PDB entry 3A59 | X-ray diffraction, 3.41 A resolution | chains A and B

Chain A:
Name: Hemoglobin subunit alpha-A
Source organism: Struthio camelus
UniProt: P01981 (HBA_STRCA); residues 1-141 here = UniProt positions 1-141
Sequence (141 residues; row label = number of the first residue in the row):
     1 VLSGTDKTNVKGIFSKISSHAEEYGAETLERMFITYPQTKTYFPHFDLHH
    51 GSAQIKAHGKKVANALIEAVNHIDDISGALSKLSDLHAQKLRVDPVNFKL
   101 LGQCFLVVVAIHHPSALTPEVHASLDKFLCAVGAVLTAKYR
Ion coordination: heme Fe near H87 (its only coordinating residue here)
Residues lining bound ligands: heme (HEM): Y42, F43, H45, F46, H58, K61, V62, A65, L86, H87, L91, V93, N97, F98, L101, V132, L136
UniProt features mapped onto this chain:
  - binding site (O2): H58
  - binding site (heme b): H87

Chain B:
Name: Hemoglobin subunit beta
Source organism: Struthio camelus
UniProt: P02123 (HBB_STRCA); numbering as in UniProt (aligned over 1-146)
Sequence (146 residues; each row starts with the number of its first residue):
     1 VQWSAEEKQLISGLWGKVNVADCGAEALARLLIVYPWTQRFFASFGNLSS
    51 PTAILGNPMVRAHGKKVLTSFGDAVKNLDNIKNTFAQLSELHCDKLHVDP
   101 ENFRLLGDILIIVLAAHFTKEFTPECQAAWQKLVRVVAHALARKYH
Ion coordination: heme Fe near H92 (its only coordinating residue here)
Residues lining bound ligands: heme (HEM): T38, F41, F42, F45, H63, K66, V67, S70, F71, L88, L91, H92, L96, V98, N102, F103, L106, L141
UniProt features mapped onto this chain:
  - binding site (heme b): H63, H92

How chain A and chain B interact:
Pairs across the interface (26; chain A residue first):
  R31(A) - F122(B)  hydrogen bond (side chain-backbone)
  R31(A) - T123(B)
  R31(A) - P124(B)
  R31(A) - Q127(B)  hydrogen bond
  I34(A) - P124(B)  hydrophobic
  I34(A) - E125(B)
  T35(A) - Q127(B)  hydrogen bond
  T35(A) - Q131(B)
  Y36(A) - Q131(B)
  Q103(A) - D108(B)  hydrogen bond (side chain-backbone)
  Q103(A) - I112(B)
  V107(A) - Q127(B)
  A110(A) - A116(B)
  I111(A) - T119(B)
  I111(A) - K120(B)
  P114(A) - A116(B)
  L117(A) - R30(B)  hydrogen bond (backbone-side chain)
  T118(A) - R30(B)
  P119(A) - R30(B)
  P119(A) - I33(B)  hydrophobic
  P119(A) - L55(B)  hydrophobic
  E120(A) - P51(B)
  H122(A) - R30(B)  hydrogen bond
  H122(A) - V34(B)
  H122(A) - I112(B)
  D126(A) - Y35(B)
Interface residues without a listed pair, chain A (18 interface residues in all): L100, L106, H112
Interface residues without a listed pair, chain B (23 interface residues in all): T52, R104, I109, I111, A115, A128

Overview:
The interface between chain A and chain B involves 18 residues on one side and 23 on the other, with 6
hydrogen bonds. Polar pairs include R31(A)-F122(B), R31(A)-Q127(B) and T35(A)-Q127(B). Ligands of chain A:
heme. Ligands of chain B: heme.
Chain A is Hemoglobin subunit alpha-A and chain B is Hemoglobin subunit beta, both from Struthio camelus; the
structure, Structure of Hemoglobin from flightless bird (Struthio camelus), was determined by X-ray
diffraction.
